Entry 5NF0 (X-ray diffraction, 1.27 A resolution); this record covers chains B and E of the 8 polymer chains in the assembly.

[Chain B]
Name: Fucose-binding lectin II (PA-IIL)
Source organism: Pseudomonas aeruginosa
UniProtKB: A0A069Q9V4 (A0A069Q9V4_PSEAI); residues 1-114 here correspond to UniProt positions 2-115 (UniProt number = residue number + 1)
Sequence (114 residues; row label = number of the first residue in the row):
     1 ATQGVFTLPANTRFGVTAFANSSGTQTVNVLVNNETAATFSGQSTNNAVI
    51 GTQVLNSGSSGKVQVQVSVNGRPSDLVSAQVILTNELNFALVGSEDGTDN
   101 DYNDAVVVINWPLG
Bound ions: Ca2+ site 1: Asn21, Asp101, Asn103, Asp104 (together with ZDC) (shared with 1 residue of chain D); Ca2+ site 2: Glu95, Asp99, Asp101, Asp104 (together with ZDC); Ca2+ site 3: Gly114 (together with ZDC) (shared with 4 residues of chain D)
Residues lining bound ligands:
  - ortho-xylene (OXE): Val69, Asn70, Arg72, Asp96
  - ZDC (3,7-anhydro-2,8-dideoxy-L-glycero-D-gluco-octonic acid): Asn21, Ser22, Ser23, Thr45, Glu95, Asp96, Gly97, Asp99, Asp101, Asn103, Asp104

[Chain E]
Name: Cyd-trp-trd-lys-lyd-lys-lyd-lys-trd-trp-cyd-gly
Sequence (12 residues; numbered 1 to 12; the number before each row is that of its first residue):
     1 CWWKKKKKWWCX
Glycans and other covalent adducts: 3,7-anhydro-2,8-dideoxy-L-glycero-D-gluco-octonic acid (ZDC) linked to Cys1; ortho-xylene (OXE) linked to Cys1, Cys11
Modified positions: Cys1, Cys11 (D-cysteine; DCY); Trp3, Trp9 (D-tryptophan; DTR); Lys5, Lys7 (D-lysine; DLY); NH2 (amino group) at position 12
Residues lining bound ligands: ZDC (3,7-anhydro-2,8-dideoxy-L-glycero-D-gluco-octonic acid): Trp2, Lys6, Lys7, Lys8

[Interface between chain B and chain E]
Contacting residue pairs - 6 pairs, chain B then chain E:
  Ser23(B) with Cys1(E); Lys8(E), hydrogen bond
  Gly24(B) with Cys1(E)
  Thr98(B) with Trp9(E); Trp10(E), hydrogen bond (side chain-backbone)
  Asp99(B) with Lys7(E)
Other interface residues (no listed pair), chain B (5 interface residues in all): Val69

[In short]
Chain B and chain E each contribute 5 residues to their interface; the contacts include 2 hydrogen bonds.
Polar contacts include Ser23(B)-Lys8(E) and Thr98(B)-Trp10(E). Ligands of chain B: compound ZDC and
ortho-xylene. Covalently linked compound ZDC: at Cys1(E). Ortho-xylene is covalently linked to Cys11(E).
Chain B is Fucose-binding lectin II (PA-IIL) (Pseudomonas aeruginosa) and chain E is
Cyd-trp-trd-lys-lyd-lys-lyd-lys-trd-trp-cyd-gly; the structure, Discovery, crystal structures and atomic force
microscopy study of thioether ligated D,L-cyclic antimicrobial peptides against multidrug ..., was determined
by X-ray diffraction together with 5NES and 5NEY from the same study.
